8RGY - chains A and B; structure by X-ray diffraction, 2.07 A resolution.

== Chain A (and B) ==
Protein: Deferrochelatase
Source organism: Streptomyces lividans
Notes: chain B of this document is another copy of the same molecule, construct and numbering; everything in this record applies to it too
UniProtKB: A0A7U9DT46 (A0A7U9DT46_STRLI); numbering as in UniProt (aligned over 48-420)
Amino-acid sequence (373 residues; each row starts with the number of its first residue):
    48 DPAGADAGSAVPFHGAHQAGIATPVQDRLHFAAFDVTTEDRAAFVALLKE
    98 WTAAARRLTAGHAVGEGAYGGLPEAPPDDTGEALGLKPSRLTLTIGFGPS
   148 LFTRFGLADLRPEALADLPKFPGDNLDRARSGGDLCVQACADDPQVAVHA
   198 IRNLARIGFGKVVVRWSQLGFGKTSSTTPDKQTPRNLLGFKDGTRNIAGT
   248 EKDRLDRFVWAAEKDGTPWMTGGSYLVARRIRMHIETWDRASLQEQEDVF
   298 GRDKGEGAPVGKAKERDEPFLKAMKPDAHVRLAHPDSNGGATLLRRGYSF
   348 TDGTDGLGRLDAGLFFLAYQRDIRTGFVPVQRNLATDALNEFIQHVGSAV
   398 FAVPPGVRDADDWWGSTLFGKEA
Not modelled in the structure: 48-54, 418-420 (chain B: 48-55, 224, 418-420)
Sequence notes: conflict Phe389 (Tyr in A0A7U9DT46)
Ion coordination: heme Fe near His326 (its only coordinating residue here)
Residues lining bound ligands: heme (HEM): Asn233, Leu235, Phe237, Lys238, Asp239, Gly240, Thr241, Arg242, Ile278, Met280, Phe297, Arg299, Pro316, His326, Val327, Ala330, His331, Pro332, Leu340, Arg342, Leu361, Phe363, Phe374, Val377, Gln378, Leu381, Leu386, Ile390, His392

== How chain A and chain B interact ==
Residue-residue contacts (88; chain A residue first):
  Arg75(A) - Pro191(B)
  Tyr116(A) - Gly302(B)
  Gly117(A) - Leu290(B)
  Pro120(A) - Ser289(B)
  Pro120(A) - Leu290(B)
  Pro120(A) - Gln291(B)  hydrogen bond (backbone-backbone)
  Glu121(A) - Ser289(B)
  Ala122(A) - Ser289(B)
  Ala122(A) - Leu290(B)  hydrogen bond (backbone-backbone)
  Pro123(A) - Asp286(B)
  Pro123(A) - Arg287(B)
  Pro123(A) - Ala288(B)
  Pro123(A) - Ser289(B)
  Pro124(A) - Ala288(B)
  Pro124(A) - Leu290(B)
  Thr127(A) - Leu235(B)
  Thr127(A) - Gly236(B)
  Thr127(A) - Asp286(B)
  Thr127(A) - Lys301(B)  hydrogen bond (backbone-side chain)
  Gly128(A) - Arg232(B)
  Gly128(A) - Gly236(B)
  Glu129(A) - Asn233(B)
  Glu129(A) - Gly236(B)
  Leu131(A) - Arg232(B)
  Gly132(A) - Gln229(B)  hydrogen bond (backbone-side chain)
  Leu133(A) - Thr225(B)
  Asp190(A) - Thr221(B)  hydrogen bond
  Pro191(A) - Arg75(B)
  Pro191(A) - Phe218(B)  hydrophobic
  Pro191(A) - Thr221(B)
  Gln192(A) - Phe218(B)
  Gln192(A) - Gly219(B)
  Gln192(A) - Arg232(B)  hydrogen bond (side chain-backbone)
  Arg199(A) - Leu234(B)  hydrogen bond (side chain-backbone)
  Arg199(A) - Ile282(B)
  Arg199(A) - Trp285(B)
  Arg199(A) - Asp286(B)  salt bridge
  Arg203(A) - Asp286(B)  hydrogen bond (side chain-backbone)
  Val211(A) - Thr351(B)
  Val211(A) - Gly355(B)
  Trp213(A) - Thr351(B)
  Ser214(A) - Gly350(B)
  Ser214(A) - Thr351(B)  hydrogen bond
  Leu216(A) - Thr348(B)
  Leu216(A) - Gly350(B)
  Phe218(A) - Pro191(B)
  Phe218(A) - Gln192(B)
  Phe218(A) - Leu216(B)  hydrophobic
  Gln229(A) - Gly132(B)
  Arg232(A) - Gly128(B)
  Arg232(A) - Leu131(B)  hydrogen bond (side chain-backbone)
  Arg232(A) - Gln192(B)  hydrogen bond (backbone-side chain)
  Asn233(A) - Glu129(B)
  Leu234(A) - Arg199(B)  hydrogen bond (backbone-side chain)
  Leu235(A) - Thr127(B)
  Gly236(A) - Thr127(B)
  Gly236(A) - Gly128(B)
  Gly236(A) - Glu129(B)
  Ile282(A) - Arg199(B)
  Glu283(A) - Phe206(B)
  Asp286(A) - Pro123(B)
  Asp286(A) - Thr127(B)
  Asp286(A) - Arg199(B)  salt bridge
  Asp286(A) - Arg203(B)  hydrogen bond (backbone-side chain)
  Arg287(A) - Pro123(B)
  Ala288(A) - Pro123(B)
  Ser289(A) - Pro120(B)  hydrogen bond (side chain-backbone)
  Ser289(A) - Glu121(B)
  Ser289(A) - Ala122(B)
  Ser289(A) - Pro123(B)
  Leu290(A) - Pro120(B)  hydrogen bond (backbone-backbone)
  Leu290(A) - Ala122(B)  hydrogen bond (backbone-backbone)
  Gln291(A) - Pro120(B)  hydrogen bond (backbone-backbone)
  Lys301(A) - Thr127(B)  hydrogen bond (side chain-backbone)
  Gly302(A) - Tyr116(B)
  Thr348(A) - Leu216(B)
  Gly350(A) - Ser214(B)
  Thr351(A) - Val211(B)
  Thr351(A) - Arg212(B)
  Thr351(A) - Trp213(B)
  Thr351(A) - Ser214(B)
  Gly355(A) - Val210(B)
  Gly355(A) - Val211(B)  hydrogen bond (backbone-backbone)
  Leu357(A) - His77(B)
  Leu357(A) - Ile198(B)  hydrophobic
  Leu357(A) - Arg199(B)
  Leu357(A) - Val211(B)  hydrophobic
  Leu357(A) - Ser214(B)
Other interface residues (no listed pair), chain A (54 interface residues in all): His77, Ala115, Asp189, Val195, Trp285, Gln293, Ser346, Asp349, Arg356
Other interface residues (no listed pair), chain B (60 interface residues in all): Ala115, Gly117, Gly118, Leu119, Pro124, Leu133, Arg177, Asp189, Val195, Gln293, Asp349, Leu357

== Summary ==
Chain A and chain B form an interface of 54 and 60 residues respectively, with 19 hydrogen bonds and 2 salt
bridges. Polar contacts include Arg199(A)-Asp286(B), Thr127(A)-Lys301(B) and Gly132(A)-Gln229(B). Bound to
chain A: heme.
Both chains are Deferrochelatase (Streptomyces lividans). Entry 8RGY (Serial synchrotron in plate room
temperature structure of Dye Type Peroxidase Aa, 8 drops merged) was determined by X-ray diffraction (same
publication as 8RGE, 8RGS and 8RGW).
